PDB entry 5T5N | X-ray diffraction, 3.10 A resolution | chains C and D of the 15 polymer chains in the assembly

# Chain C (and D)
Name: bestrophin-1 (BEST1)
Source organism: Gallus gallus
Notes: chain D of this document is another copy of the same molecule, construct and numbering; everything in this record applies to it too
Reference sequence: E1C3A0 (E1C3A0_CHICK); numbering as in UniProt (aligned over 2-405)
Chain sequence (409 residues; each row starts with the number of its first residue):
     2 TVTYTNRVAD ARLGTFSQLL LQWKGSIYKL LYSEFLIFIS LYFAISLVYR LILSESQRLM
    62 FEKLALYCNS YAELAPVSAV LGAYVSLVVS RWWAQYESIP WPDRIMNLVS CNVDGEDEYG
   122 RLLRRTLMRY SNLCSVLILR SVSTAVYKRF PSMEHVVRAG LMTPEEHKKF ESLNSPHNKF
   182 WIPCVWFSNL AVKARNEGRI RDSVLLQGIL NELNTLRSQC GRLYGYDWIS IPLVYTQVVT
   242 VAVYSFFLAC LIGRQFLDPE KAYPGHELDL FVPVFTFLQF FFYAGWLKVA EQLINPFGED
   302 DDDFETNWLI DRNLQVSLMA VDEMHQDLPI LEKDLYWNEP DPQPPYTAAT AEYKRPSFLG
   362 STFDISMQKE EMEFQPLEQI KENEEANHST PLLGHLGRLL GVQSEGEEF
Disordered / not traced: 368-410
Sequence notes: engineered mutation Ala76 (Ile in E1C3A0), Ala80 (Phe in E1C3A0), Ala84 (Phe in E1C3A0); expression tag (406-410)
Disulfide bonds: Cys135-Cys185
Bound ions: Ca2+ site 1: Ala10 (shared with Gln293(D), Asn296(D), Asp301(D), Asp304(D) of chain D); K+ site 1: Leu14, Ser18 (shared with Tyr245(D), Glu292(D) of chain D); K+ site 2: Glu35, Tyr245, Glu292 (shared with 2 residues of chain B); Ca2+ site 2: Gln293, Asn296, Asp301, Asp304 (shared with 1 residue of chain B)
Reported in the primary citation:
  - specificity-determining residues: Val205

# Chain C / chain D interface
Pairs across the interface - 209 pairs, chain C then chain D:
  Thr2(C) - Trp229(D)
  Thr2(C) - Ile230(D)
  Thr4(C) - Asp228(D)
  Thr4(C) - Trp229(D)  hydrogen bond (side chain-backbone)
  Thr4(C) - Ser231(D)
  Tyr5(C) - Ser231(D)  hydrogen bond (backbone-side chain)
  Tyr5(C) - Ile232(D)  hydrogen bond (side chain-backbone)
  Tyr5(C) - Pro233(D)
  Tyr5(C) - Leu234(D)  hydrophobic
  Tyr5(C) - Thr237(D)  hydrogen bond
  Thr6(C) - Asp228(D)  hydrogen bond (side chain-backbone)
  Thr6(C) - Ser231(D)  hydrogen bond
  Thr6(C) - Asn296(D)  hydrogen bond (backbone-side chain)
  Asn7(C) - Thr145(D)
  Val9(C) - Ile295(D)
  Val9(C) - Asn296(D)
  Ala10(C) - Asn296(D)
  Ala10(C) - Gly299(D)
  Ala10(C) - Asp301(D)
  Ala10(C) - Asp304(D)
  Asp11(C) - Gly299(D)
  Asp11(C) - Glu300(D)  hydrogen bond (side chain-backbone)
  Asp11(C) - Asp301(D)
  Ala12(C) - Leu31(D)  hydrophobic
  Ala12(C) - Glu292(D)
  Ala12(C) - Gln293(D)
  Ala12(C) - Asp301(D)  hydrogen bond (backbone-side chain)
  Arg13(C) - Glu35(D)
  Arg13(C) - Lys289(D)  hydrogen bond (backbone-side chain)
  Arg13(C) - Glu292(D)
  Leu14(C) - Ser34(D)
  Leu14(C) - Glu35(D)
  Leu14(C) - Ile38(D)  hydrophobic
  Thr16(C) - Glu292(D)
  Phe17(C) - Tyr85(D)
  Phe17(C) - Thr237(D)
  Phe17(C) - Thr241(D)
  Phe17(C) - Glu292(D)
  Ser18(C) - Tyr245(D)  hydrogen bond
  Leu20(C) - Leu234(D)  hydrophobic
  Leu20(C) - Thr237(D)
  Leu20(C) - Gln238(D)  hydrogen bond (backbone-side chain)
  Leu21(C) - Gln238(D)
  Leu21(C) - Thr241(D)
  Leu21(C) - Val242(D)  hydrophobic
  Gln23(C) - Gln238(D)  hydrogen bond (backbone-side chain)
  Lys25(C) - Leu234(D)
  Gly26(C) - Leu234(D)
  Gly26(C) - Val235(D)
  Ser27(C) - Gln238(D)
  Ile28(C) - Val235(D)  hydrophobic
  Ile28(C) - Gln238(D)  hydrogen bond (backbone-side chain)
  Ile28(C) - Val239(D)  hydrophobic
  Tyr29(C) - Gln238(D)
  Leu31(C) - Val235(D)  hydrophobic
  Leu75(C) - Pro77(D)  hydrophobic
  Ser79(C) - Ala80(D)
  Val90(C) - Leu88(D)  hydrophobic
  Trp93(C) - Ile230(D)  hydrophobic
  Trp93(C) - Ser231(D)
  Trp93(C) - Pro233(D)
  Trp94(C) - Arg92(D)
  Trp94(C) - Gly226(D)
  Trp94(C) - Tyr227(D)  hydrogen bond
  Trp94(C) - Ile230(D)  hydrophobic
  Tyr97(C) - Gly226(D)
  Tyr97(C) - Trp229(D)
  Tyr97(C) - Ile230(D)  hydrophobic
  Trp102(C) - Arg218(D)
  Trp102(C) - Tyr225(D)  hydrophobic
  Asp104(C) - Trp182(D)
  Asp104(C) - Arg218(D)  salt bridge
  Arg105(C) - Asn215(D)  hydrogen bond (side chain-backbone)
  Arg105(C) - Thr216(D)
  Arg105(C) - Ser219(D)  hydrogen bond
  Met107(C) - Trp182(D)  hydrophobic
  Met107(C) - Val186(D)  hydrophobic
  Asn108(C) - Cys185(D)
  Asn108(C) - Val186(D)
  Asn108(C) - Ser189(D)
  Asn108(C) - Asn215(D)  hydrogen bond
  Leu109(C) - Gln208(D)
  Leu109(C) - Leu211(D)  hydrophobic
  Ser111(C) - Val186(D)
  Ser111(C) - Asn190(D)
  Cys112(C) - Ser189(D)
  Cys112(C) - Asn190(D)
  Cys112(C) - Val193(D)
  Asn113(C) - Val193(D)
  Asn113(C) - Leu211(D)
  Arg202(C) - Arg196(D)
  Arg202(C) - Asn197(D)  hydrogen bond
  Arg202(C) - Ser204(D)
  Asp203(C) - Ser204(D)  hydrogen bond
  Val205(C) - Ser204(D)
  Val205(C) - Val205(D)  hydrophobic
  Val205(C) - Gln208(D)
  Leu206(C) - Ser204(D)
  Leu206(C) - Gln208(D)
  Glu213(C) - Asn215(D)
  Arg255(C) - Tyr72(D)  hydrogen bond
  Glu268(C) - Lys64(D)
  Leu269(C) - Leu65(D)  hydrophobic
  Leu271(C) - Tyr68(D)  hydrophobic
  Val275(C) - Tyr68(D)
  Phe276(C) - Tyr68(D)
  Phe276(C) - Cys69(D)  hydrophobic
  Phe276(C) - Tyr72(D)  hydrophobic
  Phe276(C) - Ser246(D)
  Phe276(C) - Ala250(D)  hydrophobic
  Thr277(C) - Tyr72(D)
  Leu279(C) - Ser246(D)
  Phe283(C) - Pro77(D)
  Phe283(C) - Val81(D)  hydrophobic
  Phe283(C) - Val239(D)  hydrophobic
  Phe283(C) - Ala243(D)  hydrophobic
  Tyr284(C) - Pro77(D)
  Gly286(C) - Val235(D)
  Gly286(C) - Val239(D)
  Trp287(C) - Val81(D)  hydrophobic
  Trp287(C) - Val239(D)
  Val290(C) - Val235(D)  hydrophobic
  Val290(C) - Tyr236(D)  hydrophobic
  Gln293(C) - Val235(D)
  Leu294(C) - Pro233(D)  hydrophobic
  Asp303(C) - Pro233(D)
  Asp303(C) - Leu234(D)  hydrogen bond (side chain-backbone)
  Glu306(C) - Trp229(D)
  Trp309(C) - His178(D)
  Trp309(C) - Tyr225(D)
  Trp309(C) - Trp229(D)  hydrophobic
  Leu310(C) - Trp229(D)  hydrophobic
  Arg313(C) - His178(D)
  Arg313(C) - Trp182(D)
  Gln316(C) - Asn175(D)
  Gln316(C) - Ser176(D)  hydrogen bond
  Gln316(C) - Pro177(D)
  Gln316(C) - His178(D)
  Val317(C) - His178(D)
  Val317(C) - Trp182(D)  hydrophobic
  Met320(C) - Leu174(D)  hydrophobic
  Met320(C) - Asn175(D)
  Met320(C) - Ser176(D)
  Ala321(C) - Trp182(D)  hydrophobic
  Met325(C) - Leu174(D)  hydrophobic
  Met325(C) - Trp182(D)  hydrophobic
  Met325(C) - Ile183(D)  hydrophobic
  Met325(C) - Val186(D)  hydrophobic
  Met325(C) - Trp187(D)
  Met325(C) - Asn190(D)  hydrogen bond (backbone-side chain)
  Gln327(C) - Asn190(D)  hydrogen bond (backbone-side chain)
  Gln327(C) - Val193(D)
  Gln327(C) - Lys194(D)
  Asp328(C) - Lys170(D)  salt bridge
  Leu329(C) - Lys170(D)
  Leu329(C) - Asn190(D)
  Leu329(C) - Leu191(D)  hydrophobic
  Pro330(C) - Tyr131(D)
  Pro330(C) - Glu167(D)
  Pro330(C) - Lys170(D)
  Pro330(C) - Trp187(D)
  Ile331(C) - Glu166(D)
  Leu332(C) - Leu123(D)  hydrophobic
  Leu332(C) - Thr127(D)
  Leu332(C) - Tyr131(D)
  Glu333(C) - Leu123(D)
  Glu333(C) - Thr164(D)
  Glu333(C) - Glu166(D)  hydrogen bond (side chain-backbone)
  Lys334(C) - Glu119(D)  salt bridge
  Lys334(C) - Leu123(D)
  Asp335(C) - Arg126(D)  salt bridge
  Asp335(C) - Arg130(D)
  Leu336(C) - Gly161(D)
  Tyr337(C) - Arg126(D)  hydrogen bond (backbone-side chain)
  Tyr337(C) - Ala160(D)  hydrogen bond (side chain-backbone)
  Tyr337(C) - Gly161(D)
  Tyr337(C) - Leu315(D)  hydrophobic
  Trp338(C) - Glu119(D)
  Trp338(C) - Arg122(D)  hydrogen bond (backbone-side chain)
  Trp338(C) - Leu123(D)  hydrophobic
  Trp338(C) - Arg126(D)
  Asn339(C) - Arg122(D)
  Pro341(C) - Gln316(D)  hydrogen bond (backbone-side chain)
  Pro341(C) - Glu324(D)
  Asp342(C) - Gln316(D)  hydrogen bond
  Pro343(C) - Gln316(D)
  Pro345(C) - Arg150(D)  hydrogen bond (backbone-side chain)
  Pro345(C) - Leu315(D)  hydrophobic
  Pro346(C) - Arg150(D)  hydrogen bond (backbone-side chain)
  Pro346(C) - Ala160(D)
  Tyr347(C) - Arg150(D)
  Tyr347(C) - Asn308(D)
  Tyr347(C) - Asp312(D)  hydrogen bond
  Thr348(C) - Lys149(D)  hydrogen bond (side chain-backbone)
  Thr348(C) - Arg150(D)
  Thr348(C) - His156(D)
  Thr351(C) - Ala146(D)
  Thr351(C) - Lys149(D)
  Thr351(C) - Arg150(D)
  Tyr354(C) - Glu300(D)  hydrogen bond
  Lys355(C) - Asp312(D)  salt bridge
  Arg356(C) - Glu306(D)  salt bridge
  Arg356(C) - Trp309(D)
  Pro357(C) - Trp309(D)
  Ser358(C) - Trp309(D)
  Phe359(C) - Trp309(D)
  Ser362(C) - Thr6(D)
  Ser362(C) - Asn7(D)  hydrogen bond (backbone-side chain)
  Thr363(C) - Asn7(D)
Interface residues without a listed pair, chain C (108 interface residues in all): Val3, Val86, Glu98, Gly209, Phe257, Pro274, Gln280, Phe305, Asp312, Glu324, His326
Interface residues without a listed pair, chain D (108 interface residues in all): Thr4, Glu74, Val78, Tyr120, Pro152, Arg159, Pro165, Leu207, Leu249, Leu288, Leu319

# In short
The chain C/chain D interface involves 108 residues from each chain; the contacts include 37 hydrogen bonds
and 6 salt bridges. Among the polar pairs are Asp104(C)-Arg218(D), Asp328(C)-Lys170(D) and
Lys334(C)-Glu119(D). Gln293(C), Asn296(C), Asp301(C) and Asp304(C) form the Ca2+ site 2. Glu35(C), Tyr245(C)
and Glu292(C) coordinate K+ site 2. From the paper: the specificity determinant Val205(C).
Chain C and chain D are both bestrophin-1 (BEST1) (Gallus gallus); the structure, Calcium-activated chloride
channel bestrophin-1 (BEST1), triple mutant: I76A, F80A, F84A; in complex with an Fab antibody ..., was
determined by X-ray diffraction.
